PDB entry 6R0Z | electron microscopy, 3.80 A resolution | chains I and J of the 26 polymer chains in the assembly

[Chain I]
Name: V-type ATP synthase, subunit (VAPC-THERM)
Organism: Thermus thermophilus (strain HB8 / ATCC 27634 / DSM 579)
Reference sequence: Q5SIT5 (Q5SIT5_THET8); residue numbers follow UniProt; this construct covers 1-120
Amino-acid sequence (120 residues; numbered 1 to 120; the number before each row is that of its first residue):
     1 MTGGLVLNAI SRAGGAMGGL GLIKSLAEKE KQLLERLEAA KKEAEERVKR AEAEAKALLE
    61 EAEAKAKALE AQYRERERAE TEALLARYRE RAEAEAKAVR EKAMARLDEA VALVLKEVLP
Unresolved in the structure: 1-17

[Chain J]
Name: V-type ATP synthase subunit E
Organism: Thermus thermophilus (strain HB8 / ATCC 27634 / DSM 579)
Reference sequence: P74901 (VATE_THET8); residue numbers follow UniProt; this construct covers 1-188
Amino-acid sequence (188 residues; each row starts with the number of its first residue):
     1 MSKLEAILSQ EVEAEIQALL QEAEAKAEAV KREAEEKAKA LLQARERALE AQYRAALRRA
    61 ESAGELLVAT ARTQARGEVL EEVRRRVREA LEALPQKPEW PEVVRKLALE ALEALPGAKA
   121 LVANPEDLPH LEALARERGV ELQAEPALRL GVRAVGAEGK TQVENSLLAR LDRAWDALSS
   181 KVAQALWG
Unresolved in the structure: 1, 188

[Chain I / chain J interface]
Contacting residue pairs (56; chain I residue first):
  Lys29(I) with Leu4(J); Glu5(J)
  Leu33(I) with Leu8(J); Ser9(J); Val12(J), hydrophobic
  Arg36(I) with Ser9(J), hydrogen bond; Val12(J); Glu13(J)
  Leu37(I) with Ile16(J), hydrophobic
  Ala40(I) with Ile16(J), hydrophobic; Leu20(J)
  Ala44(I) with Leu20(J), hydrophobic
  Arg47(I) with Glu24(J)
  Ala51(I) with Lys31(J), hydrogen bond (backbone-side chain)
  Ala55(I) with Lys31(J); Glu35(J)
  Leu58(I) with Glu35(J)
  Ala66(I) with Leu42(J), hydrophobic
  Leu69(I) with Glu46(J)
  Tyr73(I) with Leu49(J); Glu50(J), hydrogen bond; Tyr53(J)
  Glu77(I) with Tyr53(J); Ala56(J)
  Tyr88(I) with Gly64(J); Glu65(J), hydrogen bond (side chain-backbone); Val68(J), hydrophobic
  Ala92(I) with Val68(J), hydrophobic
  Glu95(I) with Arg72(J), salt bridge
  Val99(I) with Arg72(J)
  Arg100(I) with Ala75(J); Glu78(J), salt bridge; Val79(J)
  Lys102(I) with Trp187(J), hydrogen bond (backbone-side chain)
  Ala103(I) with Val79(J), hydrophobic; Trp187(J)
  Arg106(I) with Leu186(J)
  Leu107(I) with Val83(J), hydrophobic; Arg86(J)
  Asp108(I) with Arg86(J), salt bridge
  Glu109(I) with Leu186(J)
  Ala110(I) with Val182(J), hydrophobic; Leu186(J), hydrophobic
  Val111(I) with Val87(J), hydrophobic
  Leu113(I) with Lys181(J); Val182(J), hydrophobic
  Val114(I) with Val87(J), hydrophobic; Trp175(J), hydrophobic; Leu178(J), hydrophobic; Val182(J), hydrophobic
  Glu117(I) with Leu178(J)
  Val118(I) with Arg170(J), hydrogen bond (backbone-side chain)
  Leu119(I) with Leu91(J), hydrophobic
  Pro120(I) with Lys106(J); Leu107(J), hydrophobic; Arg170(J)
Also at the interface, not in a pair above, chain I (41 interface residues in all): Ser25, Gln32, Glu52, Ala62, Lys65, Glu70, Glu80, Leu115
Also at the interface, not in a pair above, chain J (42 interface residues in all): Ala90, Glu102, Val103, Ala174, Ala185

[In short]
Chain I and chain J form an interface of 41 and 42 residues respectively, with 6 hydrogen bonds and 3 salt
bridges. Among the polar pairs are Glu95(I)-Arg72(J), Arg100(I)-Glu78(J) and Asp108(I)-Arg86(J).
Here chain I is V-type ATP synthase, subunit (VAPC-THERM) and chain J is V-type ATP synthase subunit E, both
from Thermus thermophilus (strain HB8 / ATCC 27634 / DSM 579). Entry 6R0Z (Thermus thermophilus V/A-type
ATPase/synthase, rotational state 1L) was determined by electron microscopy together with 6QUM, 6R0W, 6R0Y and
6R10 from the same study.
